8FBY - chains A and B; structure by X-ray diffraction, 2.40 A resolution.

[Chain A (and B)]
Molecule: Plasmalemma vesicle-associated protein
Source organism: Mus musculus
Notes: chain B of this document is another copy of the same molecule, construct and numbering; everything in this record applies to it too
UniProt: Q91VC4 (PLVAP_MOUSE); residues 3-91 here correspond to UniProt positions 141-229 (UniProt number = residue number + 138)
Sequence (95 residues; row label = number of the first residue in the row; numbers below 1 keep their minus sign (Gly-3 is residue -3)):
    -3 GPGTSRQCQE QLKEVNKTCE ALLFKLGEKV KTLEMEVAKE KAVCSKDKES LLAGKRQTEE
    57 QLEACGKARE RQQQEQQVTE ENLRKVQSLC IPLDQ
Disordered / not traced: -3 to -1, 89-91 (chain B: -3 to 0, 89-91)
Differences from the reference sequence: expression tag (-3 to 2)
UniProt features mapped onto this chain:
  - glycosylation: Asn12 (N-linked (GlcNAc...) asparagine)
What the authors report for this chain:
  - self-association interface (contacts with another copy of this molecule): Cys4, Leu8, Val11, Asn12, Cys15, Leu18, Leu19, Leu22, Val26, Leu29, Cys40, Asp43, Lys44, Leu47, Leu48, Lys51, Thr54, Leu58, Cys61, Arg65, Thr75, Leu79, Val82, Cys86

[Interface between chain A and chain B]
Inter-chain disulfides: Cys4(A)-Cys4(B), Cys15(A)-Cys15(B), Cys40(A)-Cys40(B), Cys61(A)-Cys61(B), Cys86(A)-Cys86(B)
Residue-residue contacts - 75 pairs, chain A then chain B:
  Cys4(A) - Cys4(B)  disulfide
  Gln7(A) - Gln5(B)
  Gln7(A) - Leu8(B)
  Leu8(A) - Gln7(B)
  Leu8(A) - Leu8(B)
  Val11(A) - Leu8(B)  hydrophobic
  Val11(A) - Val11(B)  hydrophobic
  Val11(A) - Asn12(B)
  Asn12(A) - Val11(B)
  Asn12(A) - Asn12(B)  hydrogen bond
  Asn12(A) - Cys15(B)
  Cys15(A) - Cys15(B)  disulfide
  Cys15(A) - Glu16(B)
  Cys15(A) - Leu19(B)  hydrophobic
  Glu16(A) - Cys15(B)
  Leu18(A) - Leu19(B)  hydrophobic
  Leu19(A) - Leu19(B)  hydrophobic
  Leu19(A) - Leu22(B)  hydrophobic
  Leu22(A) - Leu19(B)
  Leu22(A) - Val26(B)  hydrophobic
  Lys25(A) - Val26(B)
  Lys25(A) - Glu30(B)  salt bridge
  Val26(A) - Val26(B)  hydrophobic
  Leu29(A) - Val26(B)
  Leu29(A) - Leu29(B)  hydrophobic
  Leu29(A) - Glu30(B)
  Glu32(A) - Val33(B)
  Glu32(A) - Lys37(B)  salt bridge
  Val33(A) - Glu32(B)
  Val33(A) - Val33(B)  hydrophobic
  Glu36(A) - Glu36(B)
  Glu36(A) - Lys37(B)
  Lys37(A) - Glu36(B)
  Cys40(A) - Glu36(B)
  Cys40(A) - Cys40(B)  disulfide
  Asp43(A) - Lys44(B)  salt bridge
  Lys44(A) - Asp43(B)  salt bridge
  Lys44(A) - Leu47(B)
  Leu47(A) - Lys44(B)
  Leu47(A) - Leu48(B)  hydrophobic
  Leu47(A) - Lys51(B)
  Leu48(A) - Leu47(B)  hydrophobic
  Lys51(A) - Gly50(B)
  Lys51(A) - Lys51(B)
  Thr54(A) - Thr54(B)
  Thr54(A) - Glu55(B)
  Thr54(A) - Leu58(B)
  Glu55(A) - Thr54(B)
  Gln57(A) - Leu58(B)
  Leu58(A) - Gln57(B)
  Leu58(A) - Leu58(B)
  Cys61(A) - Cys61(B)  disulfide
  Cys61(A) - Gly62(B)
  Gly62(A) - Cys61(B)
  Ala64(A) - Arg65(B)
  Arg65(A) - Ala64(B)
  Arg65(A) - Gln68(B)  hydrogen bond (backbone-side chain)
  Gln68(A) - Gln68(B)
  Gln68(A) - Gln69(B)  hydrogen bond (side chain-backbone)
  Gln68(A) - Gln72(B)
  Gln69(A) - Gln68(B)
  Glu71(A) - Gln72(B)
  Gln72(A) - Glu71(B)
  Gln72(A) - Gln72(B)  hydrogen bond (side chain-backbone)
  Gln72(A) - Thr75(B)  hydrogen bond
  Thr75(A) - Gln72(B)  hydrogen bond
  Thr75(A) - Thr75(B)
  Glu76(A) - Thr75(B)
  Asn78(A) - Leu79(B)
  Leu79(A) - Asn78(B)
  Leu79(A) - Leu79(B)
  Leu79(A) - Val82(B)  hydrophobic
  Val82(A) - Val82(B)  hydrophobic
  Gln83(A) - Val82(B)
  Cys86(A) - Cys86(B)  disulfide
Interface residues without a listed pair, chain A (44 interface residues in all): Glu30, Gly50
Interface residues without a listed pair, chain B (47 interface residues in all): Leu18, Gly23, Lys25, Glu76, Gln83, Leu85

[In short]
Chain A and chain B form an interface of 44 and 47 residues respectively, with 5 disulfide bonds, 6 hydrogen
bonds and 4 salt bridges. Among the polar pairs are Lys25(A)-Glu30(B), Glu32(A)-Lys37(B) and
Asp43(A)-Lys44(B). The paper reports a self-association interface involving Cys4(A), Leu8(A) and Val11(A)
among others.
Both chains are Plasmalemma vesicle-associated protein (Mus musculus). Entry 8FBY (Crystal structure of PLVAP
CC1) was determined by X-ray diffraction, deposited together with 8FCF.
